PDB entry 7Z4Z | electron microscopy, 4.00 A resolution | chains A and B of the 4 polymer chains in the assembly

# Chain A
Molecule: Zinc finger CCHC domain-containing protein 8
From: Homo sapiens
Reference sequence: Q6NZY4 (ZCHC8_HUMAN); residues 41-337 here = UniProt positions 41-337
Sequence (301 residues; row label = number of the first residue in the row):
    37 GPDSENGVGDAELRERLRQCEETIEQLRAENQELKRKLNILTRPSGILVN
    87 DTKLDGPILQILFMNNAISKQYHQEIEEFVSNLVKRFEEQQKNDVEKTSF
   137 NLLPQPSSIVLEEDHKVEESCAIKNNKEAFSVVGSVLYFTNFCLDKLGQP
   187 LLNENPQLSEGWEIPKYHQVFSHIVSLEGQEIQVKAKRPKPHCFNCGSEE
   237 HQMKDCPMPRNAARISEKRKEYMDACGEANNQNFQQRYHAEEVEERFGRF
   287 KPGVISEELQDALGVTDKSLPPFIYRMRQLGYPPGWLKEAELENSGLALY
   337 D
Not modelled in the structure: 37-60, 151-159, 219-337
Differences from the reference sequence: expression tag (37-40)
Swiss-Prot annotation at these positions:
  - zinc finger: Pro227 to Met244 (CCHC-type)
  - region (RBM7 binding): Phe286 to Leu299, Phe309 to Lys324
  - natural variant: Pro186 (P186L: In PFBMFT5)
  - mutagenesis: Leu295 (L295E: Impaired interaction with ZCCHC8; when associated with E-299), Leu299 (L299E: Impaired interaction with ZCCHC8; when associated with E-295), Phe309 (F309A: Reduced interaction with ZCCHC8; when associated with E-313), Met313 (M313E: Reduced interaction with ZCCHC8; when associated with A-309)
What the authors report for this chain:
  - self-association interface (contacts with another copy of this molecule): Phe115, Leu119

# Chain B
Molecule: Exosome RNA helicase MTR4
From: Homo sapiens
Notes: EC 3.6.4.13
Reference sequence: P42285 (MTREX_HUMAN); residue numbers follow UniProt; this construct covers 1-1042
Sequence (1046 residues; each row starts with the number of its first residue; numbers below 1 keep their minus sign (Gly-3 is residue -3)):
    -3 GPDSMADAFGDELFSVFEGDSTTAAGTKKDKEKDKGKWKGPPGSADKAGK
    47 RFDGKLQSESTNNGKNKRDVDFEGTDEPIFGKKPRIEESITEDLSLADLM
    97 PRVKVQSVETVEGCTHEVALPAEEDYLPLKPRVGKAAKEYPFILDAFQRE
   147 AIQCVDNNQSVLVSAHTSAGKTVCAEYAIALALREKQRVIFTSPIKALSN
   197 QKYREMYEEFQDVGLMTGDVTINPTASCLVMTTEILRSMLYRGSEVMREV
   247 AWVIFDEIHYMRDSERGVVWEETIILLPDNVHYVFLSATIPNARQFAEWI
   297 CHLHKQPCHVIYTDYRPTPLQHYIFPAGGDGLHLVVDENGDFREDNFNTA
   347 MQVLRDAGDLAKGDQKGRKGGTKGPSNVFKIVKMIMERNFQPVIIFSFSK
   397 KDCEAYALQMTKLDFNTDEEKKMVEEVFSNAIDCLSDEDKKLPQVEHVLP
   447 LLKRGIGIHHGGLLPILKETIEILFSEGLIKALFATETFAMGINMPARTV
   497 LFTNARKFDGKDFRWISSGEYIQMSGRAGRRGMDDRGIVILMVDEKMSPT
   547 IGKQLLKGSADPLNSAFHLTYNMVLNLLRVEEINPEYMLEKSFYQFQHYR
   597 AIPGVVEKVKNSEEQYNKIVIPNEESVVIYYKIRQQLAKLGKEIEEYIHK
   647 PKYCLPFLQPGRLVKVKNEGDDFGWGVVVNFSKKSNVKPNSGELDPLYVV
   697 EVLLRCSKESLKNSATEAAKPAKPDEKGEMQVVPVLVHLLSAISSVRLYI
   747 PKDLRPVDNRQSVLKSIQEVQKRFPDGIPLLDPIDDMGIQDQGLKKVIQK
   797 VEAFEHRMYSHPLHNDPNLETVYTLCEKKAQIAIDIKSAKRELKKARTVL
   847 QMDELKCRKRVLRRLGFATSSDVIEMKGRVACEISSADELLLTEMMFNGL
   897 FNDLSAEQATALLSCFVFQENSSEMPKLTEQLAGPLRQMQECAKRIAKVS
   947 AEAKLEIDEETYLSSFKPHLMDVVYTWATGATFAHICKMTDVFEGSIIRC
   997 MRRLEELLRQMCQAAKAIGNTELENKFAEGITKIKRDIVFAASLYL
Not modelled in the structure: -3 to 619, 808-1042
Differences from the reference sequence: expression tag (-3 to 0)
Swiss-Prot annotation at these positions:
  - motif: Asp252 to His255 (DEIH box)
  - binding site (ATP): Ile139, Ala161 to Thr168
  - modified residue: Ala2 (N-acetylalanine), Ser40 (Phosphoserine), Lys51 (N6-acetyllysine), Lys78 (N6-acetyllysine)
  - cross-link (Glycyl lysine isopeptide (Lys-Gly)): Lys24 (interchain with G-Cter in SUMO2), Lys358 (interchain with G-Cter in SUMO2), Lys684 (interchain with G-Cter in SUMO2), Lys723 (interchain with G-Cter in SUMO2)
  - mutagenesis: Glu253 (E253Q: Abolishes RNA helicase activity), Arg658 (R658A: Decreased interaction with NRDE2), Glu697 (E697R: Decreased interaction with NRDE2), Arg743 (R743E: Decreased interaction with NRDE2. Impairs the binding of both NVL and NOP53), Phe989 to Glu990 (Loss of interaction with NRDE2)

# Chain A / chain B interface
Residue-residue contacts (59; chain A residue first):
  Gln141(A) with Lys648(B); Met783(B)
  Tyr174(A) with Tyr745(B)
  Asn177(A) with Leu744(B); Tyr745(B); Glu765(B)
  Phe178(A) with Val742(B), hydrophobic; Arg743(B); Tyr745(B), hydrogen bond (backbone-side chain)
  Cys179(A) with Val742(B); Arg743(B), hydrogen bond (backbone-backbone)
  Leu180(A) with Ser741(B)
  Asp181(A) with Gln655(B); Arg658(B), salt bridge; Ser741(B), hydrogen bond (backbone-backbone); Arg743(B), salt bridge
  Lys182(A) with Asp782(B), salt bridge
  Leu183(A) with Phe653(B)
  Gly184(A) with Pro652(B); Phe653(B); Gln655(B), hydrogen bond (backbone-side chain)
  Gln185(A) with Pro652(B), hydrogen bond (backbone-backbone); Gln655(B)
  Leu187(A) with Leu651(B); Pro652(B), hydrophobic
  Glu190(A) with Leu651(B); Lys679(B); Tyr694(B), hydrogen bond
  Pro192(A) with Phe677(B), hydrophobic
  Trp198(A) with Leu654(B); Gln655(B); Phe677(B), hydrophobic
  Ile200(A) with Val675(B); Asn676(B)
  Pro201(A) with Val675(B); Ile746(B), hydrophobic
  Lys202(A) with Asp749(B); Arg751(B)
  Tyr203(A) with Val675(B), hydrophobic; Asn676(B); Glu697(B), hydrogen bond; Val728(B), hydrophobic
  Gln205(A) with Glu697(B)
  Val206(A) with Ser710(B), hydrogen bond (backbone-side chain)
  Phe207(A) with Cys702(B), hydrophobic; Ser710(B); Ala714(B), hydrophobic; Val728(B); Val729(B), hydrophobic
  His209(A) with Ala711(B), hydrogen bond (side chain-backbone); Thr712(B), hydrogen bond (side chain-backbone); Glu713(B); Ala714(B)
  Ile210(A) with Pro730(B), hydrophobic
  Val211(A) with Ala714(B); Pro730(B); Val731(B), hydrophobic; Leu732(B); Leu735(B), hydrophobic
Interface residues without a listed pair, chain A (28 interface residues in all): Val172, Thr176, Ser212
Interface residues without a listed pair, chain B (47 interface residues in all): Pro656, Asn664, Val695, Gln727, Lys748, Leu750, Ser762, Val766, Arg769, Phe770, Gly784
From the paper, about this interface:
  - pairs named by the authors: Phe178(A)-Phe770(B) (hydrophobic contact)
  - interface residues, chain A: Phe178(A), Ile200(A)
  - interface residues, chain B: Leu651(B), Pro652(B), Phe677(B), Phe770(B)

# Summary
28 residues of chain A and 47 residues of chain B are in contact, with 10 hydrogen bonds and 3 salt bridges.
Polar pairs include Asp181(A)-Arg658(B), Asp181(A)-Arg743(B) and Lys182(A)-Asp782(B). The authors report a
hydrophobic contact between Phe178(A) and Phe770(B). The paper reports interface residues Phe178(A), Ile200(A)
and Leu651(B) among others; a self-association interface involving Phe115(A) and Leu119(A).
Here chain A is Zinc finger CCHC domain-containing protein 8 and chain B is Exosome RNA helicase MTR4, both
from Homo sapiens. Entry 7Z4Z (Human NEXT dimer - focused reconstruction of the dimerization module) was
determined by electron microscopy together with 7Z4Y and 7Z52 from the same study.
